PDB entry 1ISB | X-ray diffraction, 1.85 A resolution | chains A and B

== Chain A (and B) ==
Protein: Iron(iii) superoxide dismutase
Organism: Escherichia coli
Notes: EC 1.15.1.1; chain B of this document is another copy of the same molecule, construct and numbering; everything in this record applies to it too
UniProtKB: P09157 (SODF_ECOLI); residue numbers follow UniProt; this construct covers 1-192
Chain sequence (192 residues; each row starts with the number of its first residue):
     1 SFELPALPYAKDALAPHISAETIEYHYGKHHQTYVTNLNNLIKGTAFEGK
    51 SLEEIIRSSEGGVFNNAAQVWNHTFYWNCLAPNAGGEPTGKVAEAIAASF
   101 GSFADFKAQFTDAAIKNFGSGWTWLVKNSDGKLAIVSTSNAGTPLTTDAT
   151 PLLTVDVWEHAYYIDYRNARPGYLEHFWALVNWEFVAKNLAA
Bound ions: Fe ion: H26, H73, D156, H160
Reported in the primary citation:
  - Fe ion coordination: H26, H73, D156, H160
  - self-association interface (contacts with another copy of this molecule); pairs are residue here / residue on that copy: H30-Y163 (hydrogen bond), S120-S120, E159-E159, H160-E159, Y25, K29, Y34, N65, F118, G119, N140, A141, W158, R167, N168
  - contacts within the chain: Y34-Q69 (hydrogen bond)

== How chain A and chain B interact ==
Residue-residue contacts (40):
  E21(A) - R167(B)  salt bridge
  Y25(A) - Y163(B)
  Y25(A) - R167(B)
  Y25(A) - N168(B)
  K29(A) - N168(B)
  H30(A) - E159(B)
  H30(A) - Y163(B)  hydrogen bond
  H30(A) - N168(B)
  N65(A) - F118(B)
  F118(A) - N65(B)
  F118(A) - N140(B)
  F118(A) - W158(B)  hydrophobic
  G119(A) - S120(B)
  G119(A) - N140(B)
  G119(A) - W158(B)
  S120(A) - G119(B)
  S120(A) - S120(B)  hydrogen bond
  N140(A) - F118(B)
  N140(A) - G119(B)
  W158(A) - F118(B)  hydrophobic
  W158(A) - G119(B)
  W158(A) - E159(B)
  E159(A) - H30(B)
  E159(A) - W158(B)
  E159(A) - E159(B)  hydrogen bond (side chain-backbone)
  E159(A) - H160(B)  salt bridge
  H160(A) - E159(B)  salt bridge
  H160(A) - Y163(B)
  Y163(A) - Y25(B)
  Y163(A) - H30(B)  hydrogen bond
  Y163(A) - H160(B)
  Y163(A) - I164(B)  hydrophobic
  I164(A) - Y163(B)  hydrophobic
  I164(A) - R167(B)
  R167(A) - E21(B)  salt bridge
  R167(A) - Y25(B)
  R167(A) - I164(B)
  N168(A) - Y25(B)
  N168(A) - K29(B)
  N168(A) - H30(B)
Also at the interface, not in a pair above, chain A (19 interface residues in all): Y34, Q69, A141
Also at the interface, not in a pair above, chain B (19 interface residues in all): Y34, Q69, A141

== Overview ==
The chain A/chain B interface involves 19 residues from each chain, with 4 hydrogen bonds and 4 salt bridges.
Polar contacts include E21(A)-R167(B), E159(A)-H160(B) and H30(A)-Y163(B). From the paper: Fe ion coordination
by H26(A), H73(A) and D156(A) among others; a self-association interface involving Y25(A), K29(A) and H30(A)
among others.
Chain A and chain B are both Iron(iii) superoxide dismutase (Escherichia coli); the structure,
Structure-function in E. coli iron superoxide dismutase: comparisons with the manganese enzyme from T.
thermophilus, was determined by X-ray diffraction (same publication as 1MNG, 1ISA and 1ISC).
